Entry 6GEN (electron microscopy, 3.60 A resolution); this record covers chains A and I of the 20 polymer chains in the assembly.

Chain A:
Name: Histone H3
Organism: Saccharomyces cerevisiae (strain ATCC 204508 / S288c)
UniProtKB: P61830 (H3_YEAST); residues 0-135 here correspond to UniProt positions 1-136 (UniProt number = residue number + 1)
Sequence (136 residues; row label = number of the first residue in the row; numbering starts at 0):
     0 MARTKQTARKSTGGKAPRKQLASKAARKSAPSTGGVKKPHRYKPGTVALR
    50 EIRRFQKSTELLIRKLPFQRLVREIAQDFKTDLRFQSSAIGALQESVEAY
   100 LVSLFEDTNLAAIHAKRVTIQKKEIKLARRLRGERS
Unresolved in the structure: 0-36, 134-135
Differences from the reference sequence: conflict Glu123 (Asp124 in P61830)
Curated features (UniProtKB/Swiss-Prot):
  - modified residue: Lys4 (N6,N6,N6-trimethyllysine), Lys9 (N6-acetyllysine), Ser10 (Phosphoserine), Lys14 (N6,N6-dimethyllysine), Lys18 (N6-acetyllysine), Lys23 (N6-acetyllysine), Lys27 (N6,N6,N6-trimethyllysine), Lys36 (N6,N6,N6-trimethyllysine), Lys37 (N6-acetyllysine), Lys56 (N6-acetyllysine), Lys64 (N6-acetyllysine), Lys79 (N6,N6,N6-trimethyllysine)

Chain I:
Molecule: 173-nt DNA strand
Organism: synthetic construct
Sequence (173 nucleotides; each row starts with the number of its first residue; numbers below 1 keep their minus sign (DG-96 is residue -96)):
   -96 GCATTAATGCATCCGCGGCCGCCCTGGAGAATCCCGGTGCCGAGGCCGCT
   -46 CAATTGGTCGTAGACAGCTCTAGCACCGCTTAAACGCACGTACGCGCTGT
     4 CCCCCGCGTTTTAACCGCCAAGGGGATTACTCCCTAGTCTCCAGGCACGT
    54 GTCAGATATATACATCCTGTGCA

How chain A and chain I interact:
Pairs across the interface (12; chain A residue first):
  Pro43(A) - DA-5(I)  sugar contact
  Arg72(A) - DC-23(I)  salt bridge to the phosphate
  Arg83(A) - DC-23(I)  hydrogen bond to the phosphate
  Arg83(A) - DA-22(I)  salt bridge to the phosphate
  Phe84(A) - DG-24(I)  phosphate contact
  Phe84(A) - DC-23(I)  hydrogen bond to the phosphate
  Gln85(A) - DG-24(I)  phosphate contact
  Ser86(A) - DG-24(I)  hydrogen bond to the phosphate
  Arg116(A) - DG-3(I)  phosphate contact
  Val117(A) - DG-3(I)  hydrogen bond to the phosphate
  Thr118(A) - DG-3(I)  phosphate contact
  Gln120(A) - DC-2(I)  phosphate contact
Other interface residues (no listed pair), chain A (12 interface residues in all): Arg40, Arg63
Other interface residues (no listed pair), chain I (9 interface residues in all): DA-14, DC-8, DT-6

Overview:
12 residues of chain A and 9 residues of chain I are in contact, with 4 hydrogen bonds and 2 salt bridges.
Polar pairs include Arg83(A)-DC-23(I), Phe84(A)-DC-23(I) and Ser86(A)-DG-24(I).
Chain A is Histone H3 (Saccharomyces cerevisiae (strain ATCC 204508 / S288c)) and chain I is a 173-nt DNA
strand (synthetic construct); the structure, Chromatin remodeller-nucleosome complex at 4.5 A resolution, was
determined by electron microscopy, deposited together with 6GEJ.
